PDB entry 6K8U | X-ray diffraction, 2.00 A resolution | chains A and B

Chain A (and B):
Protein: NAD-dependent epimerase/dehydratase:Short-chain dehydrogenase/reductase SDR
Source organism: Porphyrobacter dokdonensis DSW-74
Notes: fragment: SDR C-domain; chain B of this document is another copy of the same molecule, construct and numbering; everything in this record applies to it too
UniProtKB: A0A1A7BFR5 (A0A1A7BFR5_9SPHN); residue numbers follow UniProt; this construct covers 557-1230
Amino-acid sequence (695 residues; numbered 536 to 1230; the number before each row is that of its first residue):
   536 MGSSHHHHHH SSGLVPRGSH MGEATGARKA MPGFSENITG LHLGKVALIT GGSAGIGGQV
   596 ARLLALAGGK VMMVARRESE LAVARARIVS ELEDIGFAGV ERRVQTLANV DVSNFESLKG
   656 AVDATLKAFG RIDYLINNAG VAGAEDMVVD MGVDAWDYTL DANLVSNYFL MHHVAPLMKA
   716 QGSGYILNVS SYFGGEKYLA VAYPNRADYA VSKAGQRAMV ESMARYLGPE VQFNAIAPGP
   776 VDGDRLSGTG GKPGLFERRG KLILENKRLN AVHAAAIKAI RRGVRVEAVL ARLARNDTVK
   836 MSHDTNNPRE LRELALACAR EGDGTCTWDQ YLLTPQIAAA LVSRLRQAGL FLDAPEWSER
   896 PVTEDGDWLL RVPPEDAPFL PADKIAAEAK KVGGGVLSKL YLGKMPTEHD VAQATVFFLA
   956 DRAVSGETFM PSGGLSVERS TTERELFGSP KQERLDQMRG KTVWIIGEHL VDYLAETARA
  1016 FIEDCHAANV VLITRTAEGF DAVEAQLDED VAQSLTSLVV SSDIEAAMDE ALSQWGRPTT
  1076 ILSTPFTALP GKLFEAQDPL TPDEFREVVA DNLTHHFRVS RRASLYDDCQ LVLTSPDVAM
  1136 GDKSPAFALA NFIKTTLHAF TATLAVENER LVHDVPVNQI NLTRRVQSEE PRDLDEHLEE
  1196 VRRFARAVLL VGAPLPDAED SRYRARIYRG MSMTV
Unresolved in the structure: 536-568 (chain B: 536-568, 1212-1213)
Sequence notes: initiating methionine (536); expression tag (537-556)
Ligand contacts: NADP (NAP; NADP nicotinamide-adenine-dinucleotide phosphate): Gly586, Gly587, Ser588, Ala589, Gly590, Ile591, Ala610, Arg611, Arg612, Val645, Asp646, Val647, Asn673, Ala674, Gly675, Val676, Val724, Ser725, Ser726, Tyr744, Lys748, Pro773, Gly774, Pro775, Val776, Arg780, Leu781, Leu790

Chain A / chain B interface:
Residue-residue contacts (127; chain A residue first):
  Phe569(A) with Thr574(B), hydrogen bond (backbone-side chain); Gly575(B), hydrogen bond (backbone-backbone); Phe632(B), hydrophobic
  Ser570(A) with Gly575(B); Leu578(B)
  Asn572(A) with Asn572(B), hydrogen bond; Ile573(B); Thr574(B), hydrogen bond (backbone-backbone); Gly575(B), hydrogen bond (backbone-backbone)
  Ile573(A) with Asn572(B); Gly575(B); Leu576(B)
  Thr574(A) with Asn572(B), hydrogen bond (backbone-backbone)
  Gly575(A) with Phe569(B); Asn572(B), hydrogen bond (backbone-backbone)
  Leu576(A) with Ile573(B), hydrophobic; Phe952(B), hydrophobic
  Glu731(A) with Lys732(B), salt bridge; Tyr733(B)
  Lys732(A) with Glu731(B), salt bridge; Tyr733(B)
  Tyr733(A) with Leu734(B)
  Leu734(A) with Tyr733(B)
  Ala759(A) with Tyr936(B), hydrophobic
  Arg760(A) with Tyr936(B)
  Gly763(A) with Tyr936(B)
  Pro764(A) with Tyr936(B); Leu937(B); Gly938(B)
  Val766(A) with Leu937(B)
  Tyr936(A) with Ala759(B), hydrophobic; Arg760(B); Gly763(B); Pro764(B); Ser960(B)
  Leu937(A) with Pro764(B); Val766(B); Gln767(B); Arg957(B); Ala958(B); Ser960(B)
  Ala949(A) with Asp956(B)
  Phe952(A) with Leu576(B), hydrophobic; Phe952(B); Ala955(B), hydrophobic; Asp956(B)
  Phe953(A) with Phe953(B), hydrophobic; Val959(B), hydrophobic; Phe964(B), hydrophobic
  Ala955(A) with Phe952(B)
  Asp956(A) with Ala949(B); Phe952(B)
  Arg957(A) with Leu937(B)
  Ala958(A) with Leu937(B); Met965(B); Pro966(B), hydrophobic; Ser967(B), hydrogen bond (backbone-backbone); Gly968(B), hydrogen bond (backbone-backbone); Gly969(B), hydrogen bond (backbone-backbone)
  Val959(A) with Phe953(B), hydrophobic; Met965(B); Pro966(B), hydrophobic
  Ser960(A) with Tyr936(B); Leu937(B); Gly969(B)
  Glu962(A) with Met965(B)
  Phe964(A) with Phe964(B), hydrophobic
  Met965(A) with Ala958(B); Val959(B); Glu962(B)
  Pro966(A) with Ala958(B), hydrophobic; Val959(B), hydrophobic
  Ser967(A) with Ala958(B), hydrogen bond (backbone-backbone)
  Gly968(A) with Ala958(B), hydrogen bond (backbone-backbone)
  Gly969(A) with Ala958(B), hydrogen bond (backbone-backbone); Ser960(B)
  Glu973(A) with Arg1180(B); Val1181(B); Gln1182(B), hydrogen bond (side chain-backbone)
  Arg974(A) with Val1181(B)
  Ser975(A) with Glu980(B); Val1181(B); Glu1184(B), hydrogen bond
  Glu978(A) with Arg979(B), hydrogen bond (backbone-side chain)
  Arg979(A) with Arg979(B); Phe982(B)
  Glu980(A) with Arg979(B); Tyr1218(B)
  Leu981(A) with Tyr1218(B), hydrogen bond (backbone-side chain)
  Phe982(A) with Leu1205(B), hydrophobic
  Gly983(A) with Phe982(B)
  Ser984(A) with Gly983(B); Ser984(B), hydrogen bond
  Arg1179(A) with Tyr1218(B)
  Arg1180(A) with Glu973(B)
  Val1181(A) with Glu973(B); Arg974(B); Ser975(B)
  Gln1182(A) with Glu973(B), hydrogen bond (backbone-side chain)
  Ser1183(A) with Arg1217(B), hydrogen bond (backbone-side chain)
  Glu1184(A) with Ser975(B), hydrogen bond; Arg1217(B); Arg1221(B), salt bridge
  Glu1185(A) with Arg1217(B), hydrogen bond (backbone-side chain)
  Arg1187(A) with Arg1217(B)
  Glu1191(A) with Arg1217(B), salt bridge
  Glu1194(A) with Ser1216(B), hydrogen bond; Tyr1218(B)
  Arg1198(A) with Tyr1218(B)
  Leu1205(A) with Phe982(B), hydrophobic
  Ser1216(A) with Glu1194(B), hydrogen bond
  Arg1217(A) with Ser1183(B), hydrogen bond (side chain-backbone); Glu1185(B), hydrogen bond (side chain-backbone); Arg1187(B); Glu1191(B), salt bridge
  Tyr1218(A) with Glu980(B), hydrogen bond; Leu981(B), hydrogen bond (side chain-backbone); Arg1179(B); Arg1198(B); Thr1229(B), hydrogen bond (side chain-backbone); Val1230(B)
  Arg1221(A) with Glu1184(B), salt bridge
  Ile1222(A) with Glu980(B); Phe982(B), hydrophobic
  Tyr1223(A) with Phe982(B)
  Thr1229(A) with Tyr1218(B)
  Val1230(A) with Tyr1218(B)
Interface residues without a listed pair, chain A (75 interface residues in all): Glu571, Glu756, Gln767, Gly938, Pro941, Gln948, Gly961, Thr977, Arg1201, Arg1219, Met1226
Interface residues without a listed pair, chain B (75 interface residues in all): Glu571, Ile630, Gly631, Glu756, Pro941, Gly961, Phe1142, Pro1186, Arg1219, Ile1222, Met1228

Summary:
The chain A/chain B interface involves 75 residues from each chain, with 29 hydrogen bonds and 6 salt bridges.
Among the polar pairs are Glu731(A)-Lys732(B), Glu1184(A)-Arg1221(B) and Glu1191(A)-Arg1217(B). Chain A binds
NADP.
Both chains are NAD-dependent epimerase/dehydratase:Short-chain dehydrogenase/reductase SDR (Porphyrobacter
dokdonensis DSW-74). Entry 6K8U (Crystal structure of C-domain with NADP of baterial malonyl-CoA reductase)
was determined by X-ray diffraction together with 6K8S, 6K8T, 6K8V and 6K8W from the same study.
